6W70 - chain A; structure by X-ray diffraction, 1.30 A resolution.

Chain A:
Name: De novo designed ABLE
Source organism: synthetic construct
Chain sequence (126 residues; numbered 1 to 126; the number before each row is that of its first residue):
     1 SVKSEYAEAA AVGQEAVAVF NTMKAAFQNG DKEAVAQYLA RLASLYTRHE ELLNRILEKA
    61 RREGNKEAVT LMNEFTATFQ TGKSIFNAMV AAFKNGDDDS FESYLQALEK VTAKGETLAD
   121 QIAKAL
Small-molecule neighbours: GG2 (1-(4-methoxyphenyl)-7-oxo-6-[4-(2-oxopiperidin-1-yl)phenyl]-4,5,6,7-tetrahydro-1H-pyrazolo[3,4-c]pyridine-3-carboxamide): Tyr6, Ala9, Ala10, Gly13, Gln14, Val17, Tyr46, His49, Leu53, Ile56, Met72, Phe75, Thr78, Phe79, Gly82, Lys83, Leu108, Val111, Thr112, Gly115, Glu116, Ala119, Ile122
Reported in the primary citation:
  - binding site for GG2: Tyr6, Gln14, Tyr46, His49
  - mutagenesis - Y6A, Y6F, Q14A (3-fold), H49A (3-fold): decreased binding to GG2
  - mutagenesis - T112A: unchanged binding to GG2

Overview:
Chain A binds compound GG2. The paper reports a binding site for GG2 at Tyr6, Gln14 and Tyr46 among others;
Y6A, Y6F and Q14A, among others, reduce binding to GG2; 5 substitutions were tested in all.
Chain A is De novo designed ABLE (synthetic construct); the structure, Crystal Structure of apixaban-bound
ABLE, was determined by X-ray diffraction (same publication as 6W6X and 6X8N).
